Entry 5O3N (X-ray diffraction, 2.05 A resolution); this record covers chains A and B.

[Chain A (and B)]
Name: 3,4-dihydroxybenzoate decarboxylase
Organism: Enterobacter cloacae
Notes: chain B of this document is another copy of the same molecule, construct and numbering; everything in this record applies to it too
UniProtKB: B2DCZ6 (B2DCZ6_ENTCL); numbering as in UniProt (aligned over 1-495)
Sequence (515 residues; each row starts with the number of its first residue; numbers below 1 keep their minus sign (Met-19 is residue -19)):
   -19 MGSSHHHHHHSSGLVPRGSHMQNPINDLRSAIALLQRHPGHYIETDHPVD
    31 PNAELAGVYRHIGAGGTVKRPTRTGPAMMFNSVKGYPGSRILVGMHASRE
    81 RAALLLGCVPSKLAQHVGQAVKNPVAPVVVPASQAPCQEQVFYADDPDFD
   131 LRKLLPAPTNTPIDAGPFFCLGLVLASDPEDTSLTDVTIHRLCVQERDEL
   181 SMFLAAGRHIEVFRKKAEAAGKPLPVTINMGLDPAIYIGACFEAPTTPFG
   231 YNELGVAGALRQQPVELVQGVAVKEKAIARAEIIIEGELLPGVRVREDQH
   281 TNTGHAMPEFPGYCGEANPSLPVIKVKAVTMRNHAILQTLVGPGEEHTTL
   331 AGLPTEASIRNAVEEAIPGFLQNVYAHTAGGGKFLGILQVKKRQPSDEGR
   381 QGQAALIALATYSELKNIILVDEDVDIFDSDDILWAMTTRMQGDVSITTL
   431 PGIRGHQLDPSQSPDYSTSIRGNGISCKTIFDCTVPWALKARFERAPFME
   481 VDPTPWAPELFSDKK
Unresolved in the structure: -19 to 3, 492-495
Sequence notes: initiating methionine (-19); expression tag (-18 to 0)
Metal / ion sites: Mn2+: Asp166, His189, Glu233 (together with prenylated-FMN iminium form); Na+: Asp166, Val167, Thr168, Glu233 (together with prenylated-FMN iminium form)
Ligand contacts: prenylated-FMN iminium form (4LU; 1-deoxy-5-O-phosphono-1-(3,3,4,5-tetramethyl-9,11-dioxo-2,3,8,9,10,11-hexahydro-7H-quinolino[1,8-fg]pteridin-12-ium-7-y l)-D-ribitol): Cys150, Asp166, Val167, Thr168, Ile169, His170, Arg171, Phe183, Leu184, Ala185, Arg188, His189, Ile190, Ala220, Cys221, Phe222, Glu223, Glu233, Leu320, Pro323, His327, Leu330, Lys363
Reported in the primary citation:
  - binding site for prenylated-FMN iminium form: His327, Lys363
  - mutagenesis - R188A, E289A, H327A, K363A, H436K, H436T: abolished catalytic activity
  - catalytic residues: Glu289, His327 (proposed by the authors, not directly observed)

[Interface between chain A and chain B]
Residue-residue contacts (178; chain A residue first):
  Thr25(A) - Trp486(B)  hydrogen bond (side chain-backbone)
  His27(A) - Pro485(B)
  His27(A) - Trp486(B)  hydrogen bond (backbone-side chain)
  Pro28(A) - Trp486(B)  hydrogen bond (backbone-side chain)
  Val29(A) - Trp486(B)
  Asn32(A) - Met479(B)
  Ala33(A) - Met479(B)  hydrophobic
  Glu34(A) - Met479(B)
  Glu34(A) - Trp486(B)
  Gly37(A) - Met479(B)
  Gly37(A) - Val481(B)
  Val38(A) - Val481(B)
  Val38(A) - Pro483(B)  hydrophobic
  Val38(A) - Trp486(B)  hydrophobic
  Arg40(A) - Glu480(B)  salt bridge
  His41(A) - Val481(B)
  His41(A) - Pro483(B)
  Ile42(A) - Ala487(B)  hydrophobic
  Ile42(A) - Leu490(B)  hydrophobic
  Thr47(A) - Trp415(B)
  Thr47(A) - Arg475(B)  hydrogen bond (backbone-side chain)
  Val48(A) - Arg475(B)
  Lys49(A) - Arg475(B)
  Lys49(A) - Ala476(B)
  Arg50(A) - Asp409(B)  salt bridge
  Arg50(A) - Asp412(B)  salt bridge
  Arg50(A) - Arg475(B)
  Met58(A) - Trp486(B)
  Met58(A) - Ala487(B)  hydrophobic
  Phe60(A) - Trp486(B)
  Asn140(A) - Phe478(B)
  Thr141(A) - Pro477(B)
  Pro142(A) - Pro477(B)
  Pro142(A) - Met479(B)
  Pro288(A) - Ala476(B)  hydrophobic
  Pro291(A) - Trp415(B)  hydrogen bond (backbone-side chain)
  Gly292(A) - Arg475(B)
  Gly292(A) - Ala476(B)  hydrogen bond (backbone-backbone)
  Tyr293(A) - Trp415(B)
  Tyr293(A) - Thr419(B)  hydrogen bond
  Tyr293(A) - Arg420(B)  hydrogen bond
  Tyr293(A) - Phe473(B)
  Tyr293(A) - Glu474(B)
  Cys294(A) - Ala476(B)  hydrophobic
  Cys294(A) - Pro477(B)
  Gly322(A) - Phe478(B)
  His357(A) - Asp411(B)  salt bridge
  His357(A) - Leu414(B)
  Ala359(A) - Asp411(B)
  Ala359(A) - Leu414(B)
  Ala359(A) - Trp415(B)
  Phe364(A) - Thr418(B)
  Leu365(A) - Thr418(B)
  Lys396(A) - Thr418(B)  hydrogen bond (side chain-backbone)
  Lys396(A) - Met421(B)  hydrogen bond (side chain-backbone)
  Lys396(A) - Gln422(B)
  Asn397(A) - Met417(B)
  Asp404(A) - Lys49(B)
  Asp406(A) - Arg50(B)
  Asp409(A) - Arg50(B)  salt bridge
  Ser410(A) - Ser410(B)
  Ser410(A) - Asp411(B)  hydrogen bond
  Ser410(A) - Leu414(B)
  Asp411(A) - Arg50(B)
  Asp411(A) - His357(B)  salt bridge
  Asp411(A) - Thr358(B)
  Asp411(A) - Ala359(B)
  Asp411(A) - Ser410(B)  hydrogen bond
  Asp412(A) - Arg50(B)  salt bridge
  Leu414(A) - His357(B)
  Leu414(A) - Ala359(B)
  Leu414(A) - Ser410(B)
  Leu414(A) - Leu414(B)  hydrophobic
  Trp415(A) - Thr47(B)
  Trp415(A) - Pro291(B)  hydrogen bond (side chain-backbone)
  Trp415(A) - Tyr293(B)
  Trp415(A) - Ala359(B)
  Met417(A) - Asn397(B)
  Thr418(A) - Phe364(B)
  Thr418(A) - Leu365(B)
  Thr418(A) - Lys396(B)  hydrogen bond (backbone-side chain)
  Thr418(A) - Asp439(B)
  Thr419(A) - Tyr293(B)  hydrogen bond
  Thr419(A) - Asp439(B)
  Thr419(A) - Ser441(B)
  Arg420(A) - Tyr293(B)  hydrogen bond
  Arg420(A) - Tyr446(B)  hydrogen bond (backbone-side chain)
  Met421(A) - Lys396(B)  hydrogen bond (backbone-side chain)
  Met421(A) - Ser441(B)
  Met421(A) - Tyr446(B)
  Gln422(A) - Lys396(B)
  Gln422(A) - Ser441(B)  hydrogen bond
  Gln422(A) - Gln442(B)
  Gln422(A) - Tyr446(B)
  Gln422(A) - Ile450(B)
  Gln422(A) - Ser456(B)  hydrogen bond
  Gln422(A) - Cys457(B)  hydrogen bond (side chain-backbone)
  Gly423(A) - Thr429(B)
  Gly423(A) - Thr459(B)
  Asp424(A) - Pro431(B)
  Asp424(A) - Ser447(B)
  Asp424(A) - Ser449(B)  hydrogen bond
  Asp424(A) - Cys457(B)
  Val425(A) - Tyr446(B)
  Val425(A) - Ser447(B)
  Thr429(A) - Gly423(B)
  Pro431(A) - Asp424(B)
  Asp439(A) - Thr418(B)
  Asp439(A) - Thr419(B)
  Pro440(A) - Phe473(B)  hydrophobic
  Ser441(A) - Thr419(B)
  Ser441(A) - Met421(B)
  Ser441(A) - Gln422(B)  hydrogen bond
  Ser441(A) - Phe473(B)
  Gln442(A) - Gln422(B)
  Ser443(A) - Arg472(B)
  Asp445(A) - Leu469(B)
  Asp445(A) - Arg472(B)  salt bridge
  Tyr446(A) - Arg420(B)  hydrogen bond (side chain-backbone)
  Tyr446(A) - Met421(B)
  Tyr446(A) - Gln422(B)
  Tyr446(A) - Val425(B)
  Tyr446(A) - Thr464(B)
  Tyr446(A) - Pro466(B)
  Tyr446(A) - Leu469(B)  hydrophobic
  Tyr446(A) - Phe473(B)  hydrophobic
  Ser447(A) - Asp424(B)
  Ser447(A) - Val425(B)
  Ser449(A) - Asp424(B)  hydrogen bond
  Ile450(A) - Gln422(B)
  Ser456(A) - Gln422(B)  hydrogen bond
  Cys457(A) - Gln422(B)  hydrogen bond (backbone-side chain)
  Cys457(A) - Asp424(B)
  Thr459(A) - Gly423(B)
  Phe461(A) - Phe461(B)  hydrophobic
  Thr464(A) - Tyr446(B)
  Pro466(A) - Tyr446(B)
  Leu469(A) - Asp445(B)
  Leu469(A) - Tyr446(B)  hydrophobic
  Arg472(A) - Ser443(B)
  Arg472(A) - Asp445(B)  salt bridge
  Phe473(A) - Tyr293(B)
  Phe473(A) - Pro440(B)
  Phe473(A) - Ser441(B)
  Phe473(A) - Tyr446(B)  hydrophobic
  Glu474(A) - Tyr293(B)
  Arg475(A) - Thr47(B)  hydrogen bond (side chain-backbone)
  Arg475(A) - Val48(B)
  Arg475(A) - Lys49(B)
  Arg475(A) - Gly292(B)
  Ala476(A) - Pro288(B)  hydrophobic
  Ala476(A) - Gly292(B)  hydrogen bond (backbone-backbone)
  Ala476(A) - Cys294(B)  hydrophobic
  Pro477(A) - Thr141(B)
  Pro477(A) - Pro142(B)
  Pro477(A) - Ile143(B)  hydrophobic
  Pro477(A) - Cys294(B)
  Phe478(A) - Arg40(B)
  Phe478(A) - Val48(B)  hydrophobic
  Phe478(A) - Asn140(B)
  Phe478(A) - Gly322(B)
  Met479(A) - Ala33(B)  hydrophobic
  Met479(A) - Glu34(B)
  Met479(A) - Gly37(B)
  Val481(A) - Gly37(B)
  Val481(A) - Val38(B)
  Val481(A) - His41(B)
  Pro483(A) - His41(B)
  Pro485(A) - His27(B)
  Trp486(A) - Thr25(B)  hydrogen bond (backbone-side chain)
  Trp486(A) - His27(B)  hydrogen bond (side chain-backbone)
  Trp486(A) - Pro28(B)  hydrogen bond (side chain-backbone)
  Trp486(A) - Val29(B)
  Trp486(A) - Glu34(B)
  Trp486(A) - Val38(B)  hydrophobic
  Trp486(A) - Met58(B)
  Trp486(A) - Phe60(B)
  Leu490(A) - Ile23(B)  hydrophobic
Other interface residues (no listed pair), chain A (97 interface residues in all): Ile23, Glu24, Ala36, Pro56, Ile143, Val321, Thr358, Gly360, Ile413, Ser426, Ile427, Val465, Glu480, Ala487, Phe491
Other interface residues (no listed pair), chain B (94 interface residues in all): Ala36, Ile42, Arg53, Val321, Gly360, Ile399, Asp406, Ile413, Ser426, Ile427, Val465

[Overview]
97 residues of chain A face 94 of chain B across their interface; the contacts include 32 hydrogen bonds and 9
salt bridges. Polar contacts include Arg40(A)-Glu480(B), Arg50(A)-Asp409(B) and Arg50(A)-Asp412(B). From the
paper: catalytic residues Glu289(A) and His327(A); R188A, E289A and H327A of chain A, among others, abolish
catalytic activity; 6 substitutions were tested in all.
Both chains are 3,4-dihydroxybenzoate decarboxylase (Enterobacter cloacae). Entry 5O3N (Crystal structure of
E. cloacae 3,4-dihydroxybenzoic acid decarboxylase (AroY) reconstituted with prFMN) was determined by X-ray
diffraction (same publication as 5NY5 and 5O3M).
